Entry 7K0C (electron microscopy, 3.30 A resolution); this record covers chains D and F of the 12 polymer chains in the assembly.

# Chain D
Protein: Immunoglobulin J chain
From: Homo sapiens
UniProt: P01591 (IGJ_HUMAN); residues 1-137 here correspond to UniProt positions 23-159 (UniProt number = residue number + 22)
Sequence (137 residues; row label = number of the first residue in the row):
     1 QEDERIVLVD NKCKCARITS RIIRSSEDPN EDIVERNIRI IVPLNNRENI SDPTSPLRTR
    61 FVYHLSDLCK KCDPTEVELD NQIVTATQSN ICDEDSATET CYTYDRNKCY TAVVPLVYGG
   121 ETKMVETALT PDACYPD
Not modelled in the structure: 1-3, 71-98, 120-121
Disulfide bonds: Cys13-Cys101, Cys109-Cys134
Covalent attachments: N-acetylglucosamine (NAG) linked to Asn49
Curated features (UniProtKB/Swiss-Prot):
  - modified residue: Gln1 (Pyrrolidone carboxylic acid)
  - glycosylation: Asn49 (N-linked (GlcNAc...) (complex) asparagine)
From the paper describing this entry:
  - conformationally variable residues (order/disorder transition): Lys71 to Thr98

# Chain F
Protein: Immunoglobulin heavy constant mu
From: Homo sapiens
UniProt: P01871 (IGHM_HUMAN); residues 226-576 here correspond to UniProt positions 103-453 (UniProt number = residue number - 123)
Sequence (369 residues; row label = number of the first residue in the row):
   208 DYKDDDDKLE VLFQGPGSLP VIAELPPKVS VFVPPRDGFF GNPRKSKLIC QATGFSPRQI
   268 QVSWLREGKQ VGSGVTTDQV QAEAKESGPT TYKVTSTLTI KESDWLGQSM FTCRVDHRGL
   328 TFQQNASSMC VPDQDTAIRV FAIPPSFASI FLTKSTKLTC LVTDLTTYDS VTISWTRQNG
   388 EAVKTHTNIS ESHPNATFSA VGEASICEDD WNSGERFTCT VTHTDLPSPL KQTISRPKGV
   448 ALHRPDVYLL PPAREQLNLR ESATITCLVT GFSPADVFVQ WMQRGQPLSP EKYVTSAPMP
   508 EPQAPGRYFA HSILTVSEEE WNTGETYTCV VAHEALPNRV TERTVDKSTG KPTLYNVSLV
   568 MSDTAGTCY
Not modelled in the structure: 208-344, 445-448
Disulfide bonds: Cys367-Cys426, Cys474-Cys536
Sequence notes: expression tag (208-225)
Curated features (UniProtKB/Swiss-Prot):
  - glycosylation (N-linked (GlcNAc...) asparagine): Asn332 (complex), Asn395, Asn402
From the paper describing this entry:
  - higher-order assembly contacts with a neighbouring Immunoglobulin J chain: Leu561 to Ser569

# How chain D and chain F interact
Inter-chain disulfides: Cys15(D)-Cys575(F)
Contacting residue pairs - 44 pairs, chain D then chain F:
  Lys12(D) with Cys575(F), hydrogen bond (backbone-side chain)
  Lys14(D) with Cys575(F)
  Cys15(D) with Cys575(F), disulfide
  Pro29(D) with Arg467(F)
  Asn30(D) with Trp528(F); Asn529(F), hydrogen bond
  Glu31(D) with Arg461(F), salt bridge
  Ile33(D) with Thr560(F)
  Val34(D) with Lys554(F); Lys558(F); Pro559(F); Thr560(F); Leu561(F)
  Glu35(D) with Pro559(F); Leu561(F); Asn563(F), hydrogen bond
  Arg36(D) with Pro559(F); Leu561(F), hydrogen bond (backbone-backbone); Tyr562(F); Asn563(F)
  Asn37(D) with Asn563(F), hydrogen bond
  Ile38(D) with Asn563(F), hydrogen bond (backbone-backbone); Ser565(F), hydrogen bond (backbone-backbone)
  Ile40(D) with Leu566(F); Val567(F), hydrogen bond (backbone-backbone)
  Ile41(D) with Val567(F), hydrophobic
  Val42(D) with Val567(F); Met568(F), hydrophobic; Ser569(F)
  Pro43(D) with Ser569(F); Ala572(F), hydrophobic; Gly573(F)
  Leu44(D) with Met568(F), hydrophobic; Ser569(F)
  Asn45(D) with Asp570(F), hydrogen bond (side chain-backbone); Ala572(F)
  Asn46(D) with Gly573(F)
  Thr103(D) with Cys575(F), hydrogen bond
  Tyr104(D) with Gly573(F), hydrogen bond (backbone-backbone); Thr574(F)
  Asp105(D) with Thr574(F)
  Arg106(D) with Thr574(F), hydrogen bond (backbone-backbone); Cys575(F); Tyr576(F)
Interface residues without a listed pair, chain D (29 interface residues in all): Asn11, Cys13, Ile22, Ile23, Asp32, Arg39
Interface residues without a listed pair, chain F (26 interface residues in all): Glu525, Ser555, Val564, Thr571
From the paper, about this interface:
  - specific contacts: Glu31(D)-Arg461(F) (salt bridge), Arg106(D)-Tyr576(F)
  - interface residues, chain D: Ile22(D), Val34(D)

# Summary
The interface between chain D and chain F involves 29 residues on one side and 26 on the other, with 1
disulfide bond, 12 hydrogen bonds and 1 salt bridge. Among the polar pairs are Glu31(D)-Arg461(F),
Lys12(D)-Cys575(F) and Asn30(D)-Asn529(F). The authors report a salt bridge between Glu31(D) and Arg461(F); a
contact between Arg106(D) and Tyr576(F). The paper reports interface residues Ile22(D) and Val34(D);
conformational variability at Lys71(D).
Here chain D is Immunoglobulin J chain and chain F is Immunoglobulin heavy constant mu, both from Homo
sapiens. Entry 7K0C (Structure of Secretory IgM Core) was determined by electron microscopy.
